Entry 5X7Z (X-ray diffraction, 2.20 A resolution); this record covers chain A.

# Chain A
Protein: Uncharacterized HTH-type transcriptional regulator Rv2887
Organism: Mycobacterium tuberculosis H37Rv
Reference sequence: P9WME9 (Y2887_MYCTU); residues 1-139 here = UniProt positions 1-139
Sequence (160 residues; numbered -20 to 139; the number before each row is that of its first residue; numbers below 1 keep their minus sign (Met-20 is residue -20)):
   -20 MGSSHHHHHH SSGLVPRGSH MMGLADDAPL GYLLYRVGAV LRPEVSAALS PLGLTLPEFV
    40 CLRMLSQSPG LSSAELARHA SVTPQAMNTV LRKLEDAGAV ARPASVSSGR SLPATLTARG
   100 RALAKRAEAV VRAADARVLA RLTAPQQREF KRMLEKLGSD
Not modelled in the structure: -20 to 6, 87-88, 139
Differences from the reference sequence: initiating methionine (-20); expression tag (-19 to 0)
Small-molecule neighbours: 2-hydroxy-4-aminobenzoic acid (BHA): Pro8, Gly10, Tyr11, Leu20, Arg21, Val24, Leu35, Phe38, Val39, Arg42, His58, Val110
UniProt features mapped onto this chain:
  - binding site (salicylate): Arg42, Asp114
  - mutagenesis: Arg42 (R42A: Attenuates the ability to bind salicylate), Arg81 (R81Q: Abolishes binding to Rv0560c promoter), Asp114 (D114A: Attenuates the ability to bind salicylate)
What the authors report for this chain:
  - binding site for 2-hydroxy-4-aminobenzoic acid: Gly10, Leu20, Val24, Leu35, Phe38, Val39, Arg42, Asp114

# Summary
Ligands of chain A: 2-hydroxy-4-aminobenzoic acid. From UniProt: salicylate-binding residues Arg42 and Asp114
and 3 mutagenesis sites. From the paper: a binding site for 2-hydroxy-4-aminobenzoic acid at Gly10, Leu20 and
Val24 among others.
Chain A is Uncharacterized HTH-type transcriptional regulator Rv2887 (Mycobacterium tuberculosis H37Rv); the
structure, Crystal structure of mycobacterium tuberculosis marr family protein RV2887 complex with
P-aminosalicylic acid, was determined by X-ray diffraction (same publication as 5X80, 5HSM and 5HSO).
